6FV0 - chains A and F; structure by X-ray diffraction, 2.29 A resolution.

[Chain A]
Protein: Kinesin light chain 1, Torsin-1A
Source organism: Mus musculus
Notes: EC 3.6.4.-
Reference sequence: chimeric construct of Q5UE59, Q9ER39: residues 205-670 from Q5UE59 (Q5UE59_MOUSE) positions 205-496 (offset varies); residues 701-712 from Q9ER39 positions 322-333 (UniProt number = residue number - 379)
Chain sequence (338 residues; row label = number of the first residue in the row; note: 174 numbers in that range are skipped by the numbering (no residue carries them; nothing is unmodelled there)):
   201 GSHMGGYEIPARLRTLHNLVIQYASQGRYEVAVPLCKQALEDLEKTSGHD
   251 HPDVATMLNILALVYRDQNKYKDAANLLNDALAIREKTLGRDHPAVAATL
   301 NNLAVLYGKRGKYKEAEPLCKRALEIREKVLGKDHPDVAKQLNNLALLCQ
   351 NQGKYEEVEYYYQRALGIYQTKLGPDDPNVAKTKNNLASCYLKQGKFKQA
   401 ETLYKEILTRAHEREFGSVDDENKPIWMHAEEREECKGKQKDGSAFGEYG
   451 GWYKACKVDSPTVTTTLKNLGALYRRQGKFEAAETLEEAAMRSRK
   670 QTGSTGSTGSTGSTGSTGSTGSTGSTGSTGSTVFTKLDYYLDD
Not modelled in the structure: 201-213, 437-459, 670-701
Sequence notes: expression tag (201-204); linker (671-700)
What the authors report for this chain:
  - conformationally variable residues (domain motion): Ala-323 to Lys-329, Leu-348 to Gln-350, Gly-353 to Val-358
  - specificity-determining residues: Asn-343, Asn-469
  - mutagenesis - R266S: decreased binding to JIP3

[Chain F]
Protein: nanobody
Source organism: Lama glama
Notes: antibody fragment or engineered binder
Chain sequence (121 residues; row label = number of the first residue in the row):
     1 QVQLQESGGGLVQPGGSLRLSCAASGFAFSSYWMYWVRQAPEKGLEWVST
    51 INTGGGITYYKDSVKGRFTVSRDNAKNTLYLQMNSLKPEDAAQYYCATDM
   101 SGTYRGQGTQVTVSSHHHHHH
Not modelled in the structure: 1, 116-121
Disulfides: Cys-22/Cys-96

[Chain A / chain F interface]
Residue-residue contacts (38; chain A residue first):
  Asp-334(A) / Asp-99(F)
  Asp-334(A) / Ser-101(F)
  Asp-334(A) / Thr-103(F)  hydrogen bond
  Glu-359(A) / Tyr-59(F)  hydrogen bond
  Tyr-360(A) / Trp-47(F)  hydrophobic
  Tyr-360(A) / Met-100(F)  hydrophobic
  Gln-363(A) / Tyr-35(F)  hydrogen bond (backbone-side chain)
  Gln-363(A) / Trp-47(F)
  Gln-363(A) / Thr-50(F)  hydrogen bond
  Gln-363(A) / Tyr-59(F)
  Gln-363(A) / Met-100(F)
  Arg-364(A) / Met-100(F)
  Leu-366(A) / Trp-33(F)  hydrophobic
  Gly-367(A) / Tyr-35(F)  hydrogen bond (backbone-side chain)
  Gly-367(A) / Thr-98(F)
  Gly-367(A) / Asp-99(F)
  Gln-370(A) / Tyr-32(F)  hydrogen bond (backbone-side chain)
  Gln-370(A) / Trp-33(F)  hydrogen bond (side chain-backbone)
  Gln-370(A) / Tyr-35(F)
  Gln-370(A) / Thr-98(F)  hydrogen bond (side chain-backbone)
  Thr-371(A) / Thr-98(F)  hydrogen bond (side chain-backbone)
  Thr-371(A) / Asp-99(F)
  Thr-371(A) / Thr-103(F)
  Thr-371(A) / Tyr-104(F)
  Pro-375(A) / Ser-31(F)
  Pro-375(A) / Tyr-32(F)
  Lys-384(A) / Trp-33(F)
  Leu-387(A) / Trp-33(F)  hydrophobic
  Tyr-391(A) / Ile-57(F)
  Tyr-391(A) / Tyr-59(F)  hydrogen bond
  Gln-399(A) / Ile-57(F)
  Thr-402(A) / Asn-52(F)
  Thr-402(A) / Ile-57(F)
  Leu-403(A) / Ile-57(F)  hydrophobic
  Glu-406(A) / Trp-33(F)  hydrogen bond
  Glu-406(A) / Asn-52(F)  hydrogen bond
  Glu-406(A) / Thr-53(F)  hydrogen bond
  Arg-410(A) / Ser-31(F)  hydrogen bond
Interface residues without a listed pair, chain A (21 interface residues in all): Lys-333, Ile-368, Glu-413
Interface residues without a listed pair, chain F (19 interface residues in all): Ser-30, Gly-54, Gly-56

[Overview]
21 residues of chain A and 19 residues of chain F are in contact; the contacts include 14 hydrogen bonds.
Polar contacts include Asp-334(A)/Thr-103(F), Glu-359(A)/Tyr-59(F) and Gln-363(A)/Tyr-35(F). The paper reports
that R266S of chain A reduces binding to JIP3; specificity determinants Asn-343(A) and Asn-469(A).
Chain A is Kinesin light chain 1, Torsin-1A (Mus musculus) and chain F is nanobody (Lama glama); the
structure, Crystal structure of the TPR domain of KLC1 in complex with the C-terminal peptide of torsinA, was
determined by X-ray diffraction (same publication as 6FUZ).
